2AJQ - chains T and A of the 4 polymer chains in the assembly; structure by X-ray diffraction, 2.60 A resolution.

[Chain T]
Molecule: DNA Template
Sequence (26 nucleotides; each row starts with the number of its first residue):
   851 ATGGATGGCA CTGGCCGTCG TTTTCG
Not modelled in the structure: 851, 874-876

[Chain A]
Molecule: T7 DNA polymerase
From: Enterobacteria phage T7
Notes: EC 2.7.7.7
UniProtKB: P00581 (DPOL_BPT7); residue numbers follow UniProt; this construct covers 1-704
Chain sequence (704 residues; each row starts with the number of its first residue):
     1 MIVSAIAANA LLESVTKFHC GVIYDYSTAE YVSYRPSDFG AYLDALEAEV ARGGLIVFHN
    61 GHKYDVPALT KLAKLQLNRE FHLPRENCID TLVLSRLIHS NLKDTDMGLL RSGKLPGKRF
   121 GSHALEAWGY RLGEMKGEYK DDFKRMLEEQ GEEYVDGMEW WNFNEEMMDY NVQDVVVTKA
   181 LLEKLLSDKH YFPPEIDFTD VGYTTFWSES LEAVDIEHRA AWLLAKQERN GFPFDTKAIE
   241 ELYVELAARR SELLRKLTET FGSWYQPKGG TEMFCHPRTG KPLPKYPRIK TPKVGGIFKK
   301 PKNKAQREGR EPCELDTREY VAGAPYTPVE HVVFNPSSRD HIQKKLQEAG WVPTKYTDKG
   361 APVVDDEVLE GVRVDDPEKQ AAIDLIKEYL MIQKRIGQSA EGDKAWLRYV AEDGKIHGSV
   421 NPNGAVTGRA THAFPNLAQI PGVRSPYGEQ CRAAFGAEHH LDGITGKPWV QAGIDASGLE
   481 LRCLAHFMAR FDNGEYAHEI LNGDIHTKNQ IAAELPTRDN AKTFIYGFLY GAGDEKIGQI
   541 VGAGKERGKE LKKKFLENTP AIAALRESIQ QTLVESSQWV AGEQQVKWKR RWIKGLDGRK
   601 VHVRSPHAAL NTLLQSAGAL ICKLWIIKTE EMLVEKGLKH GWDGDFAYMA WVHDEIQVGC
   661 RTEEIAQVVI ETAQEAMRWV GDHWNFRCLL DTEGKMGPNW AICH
Sequence notes: engineered mutation Ala-5 (Asp in P00581), Ala-7 (Glu in P00581)
Swiss-Prot annotation at these positions:
  - binding site (Mg(2+)): Asp-174, Asp-475, Ala-476, Asp-654
  - binding site (substrate): His-506, Arg-518, Lys-522, Tyr-526
  - mutagenesis: His-123 (H123S: 83% loss of exonuclease activity)

[Interface between chain T and chain A]
Residue-residue contacts (50):
  DT852(T) / Lys-545(A)  phosphate contact
  DT852(T) / Trp-579(A)  stacking on the base
  DG853(T) / Gly-531(A)  sugar contact
  DG853(T) / Gly-533(A)  phosphate contact
  DG853(T) / Asp-534(A)  phosphate contact
  DG853(T) / Trp-579(A)  base contact
  DG853(T) / Gln-584(A)  hydrogen bond to the base
  DG853(T) / Ser-605(A)  hydrogen bond to the base
  DG853(T) / His-607(A)  stacking on the base
  DG854(T) / Tyr-530(A)  base contact
  DG854(T) / Ala-532(A)  phosphate contact
  DG854(T) / Gly-533(A)  hydrogen bond to the phosphate
  DG854(T) / Lys-536(A)  phosphate contact
  DA855(T) / Tyr-530(A)  sugar contact
  DA855(T) / His-607(A)  salt bridge to the phosphate
  DA855(T) / Ala-608(A)  sugar contact
  DA855(T) / Asn-611(A)  sugar contact
  DT856(T) / Ala-425(A)  phosphate contact
  DT856(T) / Arg-429(A)  base contact
  DT856(T) / Arg-604(A)  salt bridge to the phosphate
  DT856(T) / Gln-615(A)  hydrogen bond to the sugar
  DG857(T) / Ala-425(A)  phosphate contact
  DG857(T) / Val-426(A)  hydrogen bond to the phosphate
  DG857(T) / Thr-431(A)  phosphate contact
  DG857(T) / Gln-439(A)  hydrogen bond to the base
  DG857(T) / Arg-604(A)  salt bridge to the phosphate
  DG858(T) / His-432(A)  sugar contact
  DG858(T) / Ala-433(A)  phosphate contact
  DG858(T) / Asn-436(A)  hydrogen bond to the sugar
  DG858(T) / Gln-439(A)  hydrogen bond to the base
  DC859(T) / Lys-404(A)  phosphate contact
  DC859(T) / Ala-433(A)  phosphate contact
  DC859(T) / Phe-434(A)  hydrogen bond to the phosphate
  DC859(T) / Pro-435(A)  phosphate contact
  DC859(T) / Asn-436(A)  phosphate contact
  DC859(T) / Gln-439(A)  sugar contact
  DA860(T) / Gly-397(A)  sugar contact
  DA860(T) / Gly-402(A)  phosphate contact
  DA860(T) / Asp-403(A)  hydrogen bond to the phosphate
  DA860(T) / Lys-404(A)  hydrogen bond to the phosphate
  DC861(T) / Ser-337(A)  phosphate contact
  DC861(T) / Gln-393(A)  phosphate contact
  DC861(T) / Gly-397(A)  phosphate contact
  DT862(T) / Asn-335(A)  hydrogen bond to the phosphate
  DT862(T) / Ser-337(A)  sugar contact
  DT862(T) / Ser-338(A)  hydrogen bond to the phosphate
  DG863(T) / Ser-338(A)  hydrogen bond to the phosphate
  DG863(T) / Asp-340(A)  phosphate contact
  DG863(T) / His-341(A)  salt bridge to the phosphate
  DG864(T) / Lys-268(A)  salt bridge to the phosphate
Also at the interface, not in a pair above, chain A (41 interface residues in all): Glu-401, Ala-405, Gly-424, Tyr-526, Gly-527

[Overview]
The interface between chain T and chain A involves 13 residues on one side and 41 on the other, with 14
hydrogen bonds, 5 salt bridges and 2 aromatic stacking contacts. Polar pairs include DG853(T)/Gln-584(A),
DG853(T)/Ser-605(A) and DG857(T)/Gln-439(A).
Here chain T is DNA Template and chain A is T7 DNA polymerase (Enterobacteria phage T7). Entry 2AJQ (Structure
of replicative DNA polymerase provides insigts into the mechanisms for processivity, frameshifting and
editing) was determined by X-ray diffraction.
